Entry 4B11 (X-ray diffraction, 1.59 A resolution); this record covers chain A.

Chain A:
Molecule: Glycylpeptide N-tetradecanoyltransferase
Source organism: Plasmodium vivax
Notes: EC 2.3.1.97
UniProtKB: A5K1A2 (A5K1A2_PLAVS); residue numbers follow UniProt; this construct covers 27-410
Sequence (385 residues; row label = number of the first residue in the row):
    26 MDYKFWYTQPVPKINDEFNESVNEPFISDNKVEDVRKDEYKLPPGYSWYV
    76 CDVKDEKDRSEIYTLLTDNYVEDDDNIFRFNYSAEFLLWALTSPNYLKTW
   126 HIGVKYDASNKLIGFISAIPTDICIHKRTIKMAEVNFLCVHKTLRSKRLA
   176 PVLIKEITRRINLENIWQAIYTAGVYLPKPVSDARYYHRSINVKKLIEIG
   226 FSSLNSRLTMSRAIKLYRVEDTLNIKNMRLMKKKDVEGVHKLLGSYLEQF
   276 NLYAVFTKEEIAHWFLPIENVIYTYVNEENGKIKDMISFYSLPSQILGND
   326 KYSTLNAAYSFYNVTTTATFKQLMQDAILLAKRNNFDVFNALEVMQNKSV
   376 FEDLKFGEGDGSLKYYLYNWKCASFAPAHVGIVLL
Sequence notes: expression tag (26)
Metal / ion sites: Mg2+: L169 (together with 2-oxopentadecyl-CoA)
Small-molecule neighbours:
  - 7I1 (3-methyl-N-(naphthalen-1-ylmethyl)-4-piperidin-4-yloxy-1-benzofuran-2-carboxamide): V96, E97, D98, F103, R104, F105, Y107, T197, Y211, F226, Y315, L317, S319, Y334, N365, A366, L367, L388, L409, L410
  - 2-oxopentadecyl-CoA (NHW): M26, Y28, K29, F30, W31, N94, Y95, V96, V160, N161, F162, L163, C164, V165, L169, R170, S171, K172, R173, L174, A175, P176, I179, I182, T183, I186, N187, I191, W192, Q193, A194, Y196, T197, A198, V200, L202, Y393
From the paper describing this entry:
  - conformationally variable residues (side-chain flip): H213
  - mutagenesis - Y211A: decreased catalytic activity

Summary:
Ligands of chain A: compound 7I1 and 2-oxopentadecyl-CoA. The paper reports that Y211A reduces catalytic
activity; conformational variability at H213.
Chain A is Glycylpeptide N-tetradecanoyltransferase (Plasmodium vivax); the structure, Plasmodium vivax
N-myristoyltransferase with a bound benzofuran inhibitor (compound 13), was determined by X-ray diffraction,
deposited together with 4B10, 4B12, 4B13 and 4B14.
